4DR4 - chains A and M of the 23 polymer chains in the assembly; structure by X-ray diffraction, 3.97 A resolution.

[Chain A]
Molecule: 16S rRNA
From: Thermus thermophilus
Sequence (1522 nucleotides; row label = number of the first residue in the row; note: 42 numbers in that range are skipped by the numbering (no residue carries them; nothing is unmodelled there); a row labelled like 190A-190L holds insertion residues (190A, then the next letters in order); numbering starts at 0):
     0 UUUGUUGGAG AGUUUGAUCC UGGCUCAGGG UGAACGCUGG CGGCGUGCCU AAGACAUGCA
    60 AGUCGUGCGG G
    73 CCGCGGGGUU UU
    88 ACUCCG
    95 UGGUC
   101 AGCGGCGGAC GGGUGAGUAA CGCGUGGGU
  129A G
   130 ACCUACCCGG AAGAGGGGGA CAACCCGGGG AAACUCGGGC UAAUCCCCCA UGUGGACCCG
   190 C
190A-190L CCCUUGGGGUGU
   191 GUCCAAAGGG CUUU
   216 GCCCGCUUCC GGAUGGGCCC GCGUCCCAUC AGCUAGUUGG UGGGGUAAUG GCCCACCAAG
   276 GCGACGACGG GUAGCCGGUC UGAGAGGAUG GCCGGCCACA GGGGCACUGA GACACGGGCC
   336 CCACUCCUAC GGGAGGCAGC AGUUAGGAAU CUUCCGCAAU GGGCGCAAGC CUGACGGAGC
   396 GACGCCGCUU GGAGGAAGAA GCCCUUCGGG GUGUAAACUC CUGAA
   442 CCCGGGACGA AACCCCCGAC GA
   474 GGGGACUGAC GGUACCGGG
   494 GUAAUAGCGC CGGCCAACUC CGUGCCAGCA GCCGCGGUAA UACGGAGGGC GCGAGCGUUA
   554 CCCGGAUUCA CUGGGCGUAA AGGGCGUGUA GGCGGCCUGG GGCGUCCCAU GUGAAAGACC
   614 ACGGCUCAAC CGUGGGGGAG CGUGGGAUAC GCUCAGGCUA GACGGUGGGA GAGGGUGGUG
   674 GAAUUCCCGG AGUAGCGGUG AAAUGCGCAG AUACCGGGAG GAACGCCGAU GGCGAAGGCA
   734 GCCACCUGGU CCACCCGUGA CGCUGAGGCG CGAAAGCGUG GGGAGCAAAC CGGAUUAGAU
   794 ACCCGGGUAG UCCACGCCCU AAACGAUGCG CGCUAGGUCU CUGGGUCU
   848 CCUGGGGGCC GAAGCUAACG CGUUAAGCGC GCCGCCUGGG GAGUACGGCC GCAAGGCUGA
   908 AACUCAAAGG AAUUGACGGG GGCCCGCACA AGCGGUGGAG CAUGUGGUUU AAUUCGAAGX
   968 AACGCGAAGA ACCUUACCAG GCCUUGACAU GCUAGG
 1003A G
  1004 AACCCGGGUG AAAGCCUGGG GUGCCCC
1030A-1030D GCGA
  1031 GGGGAGCCCU AGCACAGGUG CUGCAUGGCC GUCGUCAGCU CGUGCCGUGA GGUGUUGGGU
  1091 UAAGUCCCGC AACGAGCGCA ACCCCCGCCG UUAGUUGCCA GCGGUUCGGC CGGGCACUCU
  1151 AACGGGACUG CCCGCGAAA
  1171 GCGGGAGGAA GGAGGGGACG ACGUCUGGUC AGCAUGGCCC UUACGGCCUG GGCGACACAC
  1231 GUGCUACAAU GCCCACUACA AAGCGAUGCC ACCCGGCAAC GGGGAGCUAA UCGCAAAAAG
  1291 GUGGGCCCAG UUCGGAUUGG GGUCUGCAAC CCGACCCCAU GAAGCCGGAA UCGCUAGUAA
  1351 UCGCGGAUCA G
 1361A C
  1362 CAUGCCGCGG UGAAUACGUU CCCGGGCCUU GUACACACXG CCXGUXACGC CAUGGGAGCG
  1422 GGCUCUACCC GAAGUCGCCG GG
  1446 AGCCUACGGG
  1459 CAGGCGCCGA GGGUAGGGCC CGUGACUGGG GCGAAGUCGU AACAAGGUAG CUGUACCGGA
  1519 AGGUGCGGCU GGAUCCACUC CUUUCU
Disordered / not traced: 0-4, 1534-1538
Modified residues: PSU (pseudouridine-5'-monophosphate) at position 516, 7MG (7N-methyl-8-hydroguanosine-5'-monophosphate) at position 527, M2G (N2-dimethylguanosine-5'-monophosphate) at position 966, 5MC (5-methylcytidine-5'-monophosphate) at position 967, 2MG (2N-methylguanosine-5'-monophosphate) at position 1207, 5MC (5-methylcytidine-5'-monophosphate) at position 1400, 4OC (4n,o2'-methylcytidine-5'-monophosphate) at position 1402, 5MC (5-methylcytidine-5'-monophosphate) at position 1404, 5MC (5-methylcytidine-5'-monophosphate) at position 1407, UR3 (3-methyluridine-5'-monophoshate) at position 1498, MA6 (6N-dimethyladenosine-5'-monophoshate) at position 1518, MA6 (6N-dimethyladenosine-5'-monophoshate) at position 1519, PSU (pseudouridine-5'-monophosphate) at position 1540, PSU (pseudouridine-5'-monophosphate) at position 1541
Differences from the reference sequence: conflict C1534 (A2157 in M26923.1), A1535 (C2158 in M26923.1)
Ion coordination: Mg2+ site 1 near U5 (its only coordinating residue here); Mg2+ site 2 near U12 (its only coordinating residue here); Mg2+ site 3 near G21 (its only coordinating residue here); Mg2+ site 4 near C48 (its only coordinating residue here); Mg2+ site 5 near A53 (its only coordinating residue here); Mg2+ site 6: A59, C386; Mg2+ site 7 near U62 (its only coordinating residue here); Mg2+ site 8: G107, G324; Mg2+ site 9: A109, G331; Mg2+ site 10 near G111 (its only coordinating residue here); Mg2+ site 11 near G113 (its only coordinating residue here); Mg2+ site 12: G117, G289; 83 more Mg2+ sites not listed
Residues lining bound ligands:
  - paromomycin (PAR), molecule 1: U30, G31, C48, U49, U304, G306, C554, C555
  - paromomycin (PAR), molecule 2: G31, C47, C48, A50, A51, G52, A53, G113, U114, G115, A353, C355, A356, G357, U358, U359, A360, G361, C366
  - paromomycin (PAR), molecule 3: G64, U65, G68, G69, G70, G93, U95, G96, G97, U98, C99
  - paromomycin (PAR), molecule 4: C106, U133, A134, C135, C136, C221, U222, C225, G226, G227, A228, A325
  - paromomycin (PAR), molecule 5: A119, A120, C121, G122, C123, G236, C237, G238, U239, C240, C241, C242, G281, A282, G284, G285
  - paromomycin (PAR), molecule 6: G127, G128, U129, C131, G230, G231, C233, U605, G606
  - paromomycin (PAR), molecule 7: A412, G413, A414, A415, C417, C418, C419, G424, G425, G426, U427, G428
  - paromomycin (PAR), molecule 8: G567, G568, C569, G570, G575, G821, C822, G874, C875, C877, G881
  - paromomycin (PAR), molecule 9: U598, C599, C600, A602, U603, G604, A632, G633, C634, G635, U636, G637
  - paromomycin (PAR), molecule 10: G604, U605, G606, A608, G629, G630, G631
  - paromomycin (PAR), molecule 11: G610, A611, C612, C613, A614, A622, C623, C624, G625, U626, G627
  - paromomycin (PAR), molecule 12: G661, G662, A663, G664, G666, C739, U740, G741, G742, U743
  - paromomycin (PAR), molecule 13: U669, G670, G671, U672, G673, G714, A715, A716, C717, G734, C805, C806, A807
  - paromomycin (PAR), molecule 14: A716, C717, G718, C732, A733, A767, C805, C806, G1525, G1526
  - paromomycin (PAR), molecule 15: G771, U772, G773, G774, G775, G776, A802, G803
  - paromomycin (PAR), molecule 16: G933, C1060, G1061, U1062, U1065, C1066, C1189, G1190
  - paromomycin (PAR), molecule 17: G1258, C1259, C1260, A1261, C1262, C1270, G1271, G1272, G1273, G1274, C1314, U1315
  - paromomycin (PAR), molecule 18: G1405, U1406, 5MC_1407, A1408, C1409, G1489, C1490, G1491, A1492, A1493, G1494, U1495, C1496

[Chain M]
Molecule: 30S ribosomal protein S13
From: Thermus thermophilus
Reference sequence: P80377 (RS13_THET8); numbering as in UniProt (aligned over 1-126)
Amino-acid sequence (126 residues; numbered 1 to 126; the number before each row is that of its first residue):
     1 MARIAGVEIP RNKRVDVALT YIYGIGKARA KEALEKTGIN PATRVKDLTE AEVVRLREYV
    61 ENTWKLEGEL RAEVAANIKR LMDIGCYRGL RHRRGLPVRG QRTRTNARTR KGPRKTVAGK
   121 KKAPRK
Disordered / not traced: 1, 120-126

[Interface between chain A and chain M]
Contacting residue pairs (86; chain A residue first):
  A946(A) - Arg114(M)  salt bridge to the phosphate
  G947(A) - Arg108(M)  phosphate contact
  G947(A) - Thr109(M)  phosphate contact
  G947(A) - Arg114(M)  salt bridge to the phosphate
  C948(A) - Asn106(M)  base contact
  C948(A) - Ala107(M)  phosphate contact
  C948(A) - Arg108(M)  hydrogen bond to the phosphate
  C948(A) - Thr109(M)  hydrogen bond to the phosphate
  A949(A) - Gln101(M)  phosphate contact
  A949(A) - Asn106(M)  hydrogen bond to the base
  U950(A) - Arg102(M)  salt bridge to the phosphate
  U950(A) - Thr105(M)  base contact
  U950(A) - Asn106(M)  base contact
  G951(A) - Arg102(M)  salt bridge to the phosphate
  G951(A) - Thr105(M)  base contact
  U952(A) - Arg104(M)  salt bridge to the phosphate
  G953(A) - Arg104(M)  salt bridge to the phosphate
  G954(A) - Arg104(M)  base contact
  G1224(A) - Arg104(M)  salt bridge to the phosphate
  A1225(A) - Arg102(M)  phosphate contact
  A1225(A) - Thr103(M)  hydrogen bond to the phosphate
  A1225(A) - Arg104(M)  phosphate contact
  C1226(A) - Arg91(M)  salt bridge to the phosphate
  C1226(A) - Leu96(M)  phosphate contact
  C1226(A) - Thr103(M)  hydrogen bond to the sugar
  C1226(A) - Arg104(M)  base contact
  C1226(A) - Lys111(M)  sugar contact
  A1227(A) - Leu96(M)  phosphate contact
  A1227(A) - Lys111(M)  phosphate contact
  A1227(A) - Lys115(M)  hydrogen bond to the sugar
  A1227(A) - Val117(M)  base contact
  C1228(A) - Arg104(M)  hydrogen bond to the base
  C1228(A) - Arg108(M)  salt bridge to the phosphate
  C1228(A) - Lys111(M)  salt bridge to the phosphate
  C1228(A) - Lys115(M)  hydrogen bond to the phosphate
  C1228(A) - Thr116(M)  phosphate contact
  C1228(A) - Val117(M)  hydrogen bond to the sugar
  A1229(A) - Arg104(M)  base contact
  A1229(A) - Arg114(M)  phosphate contact
  A1229(A) - Thr116(M)  hydrogen bond to the phosphate
  C1230(A) - Thr105(M)  base contact
  G1295(A) - Arg14(M)  hydrogen bond to the sugar
  C1296(A) - Arg14(M)  sugar contact
  U1301(A) - Tyr21(M)  phosphate contact
  U1302(A) - Lys13(M)  phosphate contact
  U1302(A) - Arg14(M)  base contact
  U1302(A) - Val17(M)  phosphate contact
  U1302(A) - Tyr21(M)  phosphate contact
  U1302(A) - Lys27(M)  hydrogen bond to the base
  A1306(A) - Thr109(M)  hydrogen bond to the sugar
  U1307(A) - Gln101(M)  hydrogen bond to the phosphate
  U1307(A) - Thr109(M)  sugar contact
  U1307(A) - Arg110(M)  phosphate contact
  U1308(A) - His92(M)  hydrogen bond to the phosphate
  U1308(A) - Pro97(M)  phosphate contact
  U1308(A) - Val98(M)  hydrogen bond to the phosphate
  U1308(A) - Arg99(M)  phosphate contact
  U1308(A) - Gln101(M)  phosphate contact
  U1308(A) - Arg110(M)  phosphate contact
  G1309(A) - Val74(M)  sugar contact
  G1309(A) - Asn77(M)  hydrogen bond to the sugar
  G1309(A) - Ile78(M)  sugar contact
  G1309(A) - Arg88(M)  salt bridge to the phosphate
  G1309(A) - His92(M)  salt bridge to the phosphate
  G1309(A) - Arg99(M)  salt bridge to the phosphate
  G1310(A) - Asn77(M)  sugar contact
  G1310(A) - Arg80(M)  salt bridge to the phosphate
  G1310(A) - Arg88(M)  salt bridge to the phosphate
  C1321(A) - Tyr87(M)  sugar contact
  G1323(A) - Gly100(M)  phosphate contact
  C1328(A) - Ala28(M)  phosphate contact
  C1328(A) - Arg29(M)  hydrogen bond to the sugar
  A1329(A) - Tyr23(M)  phosphate contact
  A1329(A) - Gly24(M)  sugar contact
  A1329(A) - Ile25(M)  phosphate contact
  A1329(A) - Gly26(M)  hydrogen bond to the phosphate
  A1329(A) - Lys27(M)  phosphate contact
  A1329(A) - Ala28(M)  hydrogen bond to the phosphate
  A1329(A) - Arg29(M)  hydrogen bond to the phosphate
  A1329(A) - Leu70(M)  sugar contact
  U1330(A) - Ile22(M)  phosphate contact
  U1330(A) - Tyr23(M)  phosphate contact
  U1330(A) - Ile25(M)  phosphate contact
  U1330(A) - Gly26(M)  phosphate contact
  G1331(A) - Tyr23(M)  phosphate contact
  A1332(A) - Thr109(M)  base contact
Also at the interface, not in a pair above, chain A (35 interface residues in all): C1297, C1320, C1322
Also at the interface, not in a pair above, chain M (46 interface residues in all): Thr20, Arg44, Arg71, Leu81, Pro113

[In short]
Chain A and chain M form an interface of 35 and 46 residues respectively, with 21 hydrogen bonds and 15 salt
bridges. Polar contacts include A949(A)-Asn106(M), C1228(A)-Arg104(M) and U1302(A)-Lys27(M). Bound to chain A:
18 copies of paromomycin. A59(A) and C386(A) coordinate Mg2+ site 6.
Chain A is 16S rRNA and chain M is 30S ribosomal protein S13, both from Thermus thermophilus; the structure,
Crystal structure of the Thermus thermophilus (HB8) 30S ribosomal subunit with codon, cognate transfer RNA
anticodon ..., was determined by X-ray diffraction (same publication as 4DR1, 4DR2, 4DR3, 4DR5, 4DR6 and
4DR7).
